PDB entry 8IXD | electron microscopy, 4.40 A resolution (low resolution: residue-level contacts below are approximate; hydrogen-bond / salt-bridge calls are withheld) | chains F and P of the 27 polymer chains in the assembly

[Chain F]
Name: Tubulin alpha-1C chain
Source organism: Mus musculus
Notes: EC 3.6.5.-
Reference sequence: P68373 (TBA1C_MOUSE); the construct has insertions or renumbered stretches relative to UniProt, so the offset changes along the chain: 1-42 = UniProt 1-42; 49-455 = UniProt 43-449
Chain sequence (455 residues; numbered 1 to 455; the number before each row is that of its first residue):
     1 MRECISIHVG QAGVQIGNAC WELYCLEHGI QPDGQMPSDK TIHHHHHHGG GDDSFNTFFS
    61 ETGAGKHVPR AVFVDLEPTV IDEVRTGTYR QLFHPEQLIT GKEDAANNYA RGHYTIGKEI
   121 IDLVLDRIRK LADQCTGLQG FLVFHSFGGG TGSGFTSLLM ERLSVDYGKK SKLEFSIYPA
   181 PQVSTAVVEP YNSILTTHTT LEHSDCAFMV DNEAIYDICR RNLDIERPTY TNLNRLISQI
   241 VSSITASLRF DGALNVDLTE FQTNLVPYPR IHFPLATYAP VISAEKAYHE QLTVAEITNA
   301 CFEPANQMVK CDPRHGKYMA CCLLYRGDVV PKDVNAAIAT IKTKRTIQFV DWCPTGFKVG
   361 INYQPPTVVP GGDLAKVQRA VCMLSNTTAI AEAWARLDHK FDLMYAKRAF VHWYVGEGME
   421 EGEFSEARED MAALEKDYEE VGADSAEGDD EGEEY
Not modelled in the structure: 1, 37-51, 444-455
Construct notes: insertion (43-48)
Ligand contacts: GTP (guanosine-5'-triphosphate): Gly10, Gln11, Ala12, Gln15, Asp75, Glu77, Asp104, Ala105, Ala106, Asn107, Ser146, Gly148, Gly149, Gly150, Thr151, Gly152, Ile177, Thr185, Tyr230, Leu233, Asn234
Curated features (UniProtKB/Swiss-Prot):
  - motif: Met1 to Cys4 (MREC motif)
  - active site: Glu260
  - binding site (GTP): Gln11, Glu77, Ser146, Gly150, Thr151, Thr185, Asn212, Asn234
  - binding site (Mg(2+)): Glu77
  - site: Tyr455 (Involved in polymerization)
  - modified residue: Lys40 (N6-acetyllysine), Tyr288 (3'-nitrotyrosine), Tyr438 (Phosphotyrosine), Ser445 (Phosphoserine), Tyr455 (3'-nitrotyrosine)

[Chain P]
Name: Tubulin beta-2A chain
Source organism: Mus musculus
Reference sequence: Q7TMM9 (TBB2A_MOUSE); residue numbers follow UniProt; this construct covers 1-445
Chain sequence (457 residues; each row starts with the number of its first residue):
     1 MREIVHIQAG QCGNQIGAKF WEVISDEHGI DPTGSYHGDS DLQLERINVY YNEAAGNKYV
    61 PRAILVDLEP GTMDSVRSGP FGQIFRPDNF VFGQSGAGNN WAKGHYTEGA ELVDSVLDVV
   121 RKESESCDCL QGFQLTHSLG GGTGSGMGTL LISKIREEYP DRIMNTFSVM PSPKVSDTVV
   181 EPYNATLSVH QLVENTDETY SIDNEALYDI CFRTLKLTTP TYGDLNHLVS ATMSGVTTCL
   241 RFPGQLNADL RKLAVNMVPF PRLHFFMPGF APLTSRGSQQ YRALTVPELT QQMFDSKNMM
   301 AACDPRHGRY LTVAAIFRGR MSMKEVDEQM LNVQNKNSSY FVEWIPNNVK TAVCDIPPRG
   361 LKMSATFIGN STAIQELFKR ISEQFTAMFR RKAFLHWYTG EGMDEMEFTE AESNMNDLVS
   421 EYQQYQDATA DEQGEFEEEE GEDEAGGSGG DYKDDDK
Not modelled in the structure: 427-457
Construct notes: expression tag (446-457)
Ligand contacts:
  - phosphomethylphosphonic acid guanylate ester (G2P): Gly10, Gln11, Cys12, Gln15, Asp67, Ala97, Gly98, Asn99, Ser138, Gly140, Gly141, Gly142, Thr143, Gly144, Asp177, Thr178, Asn204, Leu207, Tyr222, Leu225, Asn226
  - GTP (guanosine-5'-triphosphate): Gln245, Leu246, Asn247, Lys252
Curated features (UniProtKB/Swiss-Prot):
  - motif: Met1 to Ile4 (MREI motif)
  - binding site (GTP): Gln11, Glu69, Ser138, Gly142, Thr143, Gly144, Asn204, Asn226
  - binding site (Mg(2+)): Glu69
  - modified residue: Ser40 (Phosphoserine), Lys58 (N6-acetyllysine), Ser172 (Phosphoserine), Thr285 (Phosphothreonine), Thr290 (Phosphothreonine), Arg318 (Omega-N-methylarginine), Glu438 (5-glutamyl polyglutamate)
  - cross-link (Glycyl lysine isopeptide (Lys-Gly)): Lys58 (interchain with G-Cter in ubiquitin), Lys324 (interchain with G-Cter in ubiquitin)

[Interface between chain F and chain P]
Pairs across the interface (50; chain F residue first):
  Arg2(F) - Gln94(P)
  Ala253(F) - Gln11(P)
  Ala253(F) - Tyr222(P)
  Leu254(F) - Gln11(P)
  Asn255(F) - Gln11(P)
  Asp257(F) - Glu69(P)
  Thr259(F) - Gly98(P)
  Glu260(F) - Gly98(P)
  Glu260(F) - Asn99(P)
  Gln262(F) - Trp397(P)
  Thr263(F) - Gly98(P)
  Thr263(F) - Phe394(P)
  Thr263(F) - Trp397(P)
  Asn264(F) - Val179(P)
  Asn264(F) - Val180(P)
  Val266(F) - His396(P)
  Val266(F) - Trp397(P)
  Pro267(F) - Phe394(P)
  Pro267(F) - His396(P)
  Tyr268(F) - Arg391(P)
  Tyr268(F) - Lys392(P)
  Tyr268(F) - His396(P)
  Pro269(F) - His396(P)
  Cys321(F) - Val179(P)
  Val330(F) - Thr219(P)
  Pro331(F) - Tyr208(P)
  Pro331(F) - Tyr222(P)
  Lys332(F) - Tyr208(P)
  Lys332(F) - Thr218(P)
  Lys332(F) - Pro220(P)
  Asn335(F) - Val175(P)
  Asn335(F) - Asp177(P)
  Trp352(F) - Met388(P)
  Trp352(F) - Arg390(P)
  Trp352(F) - Arg391(P)
  Trp352(F) - Ala393(P)
  Cys353(F) - Val179(P)
  Cys353(F) - Phe394(P)
  Thr355(F) - Ser176(P)
  Thr355(F) - Thr178(P)
  Thr355(F) - Val179(P)
  Thr355(F) - Glu181(P)
  Phe357(F) - Thr178(P)
  Phe357(F) - Val179(P)
  Lys358(F) - Asn99(P)
  Lys358(F) - Asp177(P)
  Lys358(F) - Thr178(P)
  Val359(F) - Asp177(P)
  Ile361(F) - Tyr222(P)
  Val441(F) - Arg391(P)
Other interface residues (no listed pair), chain F (33 interface residues in all): Gln139, Met319, Ile338, Asp351, Pro354, Gly356
Other interface residues (no listed pair), chain P (29 interface residues in all): Lys103, Pro182, Thr221, Ala387

[Summary]
Chain F and chain P form an interface of 33 and 29 residues respectively. Ligands of chain F: GTP. Bound to
chain P: GTP and phosphomethylphosphonic acid guanylate ester.
Here chain F is Tubulin alpha-1C chain and chain P is Tubulin beta-2A chain, both from Mus musculus. Entry
8IXD (GMPCPP-Alpha1C/Beta2A-microtubule decorated with kinesin non-seam region) was determined by electron
microscopy (same publication as 8IXA, 8IXB, 8IXE, 8IXF and 8IXG).
